PDB entry 6H8K | X-ray diffraction, 3.79 A resolution | chains C and I of the 73 polymer chains in the assembly

# Chain C
Protein: NUCM protein
Organism: Yarrowia lipolytica
Notes: EC 1.6.99.3
Reference sequence: Q9UUU1 (Q9UUU1_YARLL); residues 83-465 here = UniProt positions 83-465
Chain sequence (383 residues; numbered 83 to 465; the number before each row is that of its first residue):
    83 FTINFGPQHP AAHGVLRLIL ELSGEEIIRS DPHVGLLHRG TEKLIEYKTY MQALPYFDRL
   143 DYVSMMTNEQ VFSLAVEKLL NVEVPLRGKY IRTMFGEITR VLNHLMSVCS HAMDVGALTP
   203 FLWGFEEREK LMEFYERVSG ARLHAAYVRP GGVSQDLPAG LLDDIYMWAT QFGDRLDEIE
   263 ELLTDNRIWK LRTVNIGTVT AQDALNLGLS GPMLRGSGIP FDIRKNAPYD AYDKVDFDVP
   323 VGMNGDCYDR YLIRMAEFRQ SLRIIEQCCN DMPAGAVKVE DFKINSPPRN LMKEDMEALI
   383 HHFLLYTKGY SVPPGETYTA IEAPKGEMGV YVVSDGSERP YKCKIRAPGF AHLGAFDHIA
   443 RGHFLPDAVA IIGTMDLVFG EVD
Unresolved in the structure: 120-125, 223-228, 302-303

# Chain I
Protein: Subunit NUIM of NADH:Ubiquinone Oxidoreductase (Complex I)
Organism: Yarrowia lipolytica
Notes: EC 1.6.99.3
Reference sequence: Q9UUT8 (Q9UUT8_YARLL); residues 72-196 carry their UniProt numbers (90 of 140 residues fall inside the UniProt entry; the rest is not from it)
Chain sequence (140 residues; numbered 72 to 250; 39 numbers in that range are skipped by the numbering (no residue carries them; nothing is unmodelled there); the number before each row is that of its first residue; X marks 50 residues of unknown identity (built as UNK)):
    72 SKATKYFLLA EMFRGLYVVL E
   103 XXXXXXXXXX XXXXXXXX
   128 ERCIACKLCE AICPALAITI DAEERIDGSR RTTKYDIDMT KCIYCGYCQE SCPVDAIVET
   188 PNVEYATETX XXXXXXXXXX XXXXX
   233 XXX
   238 XXXXXXXXXX XXX
Unresolved in the structure: 154-156
Bound ions: 4Fe-4S cluster Fe site 1 near Cys133 (its only coordinating residue here); 4Fe-4S cluster Fe site 2: Cys140, Cys169, Cys172, Cys175
Residues lining bound ligands:
  - 4Fe-4S cluster (SF4), molecule 1: Arg129, Cys130, Ile131, Ala132, Cys133, Leu135, Cys136, Tyr162, Cys179, Val181, Ala183, Ile184
  - 4Fe-4S cluster (SF4), molecule 2: Cys140, Pro141, Leu143, Ala144, Ile164, Cys169, Ile170, Tyr171, Cys172, Gly173, Tyr174, Cys175, Glu186

# Chain C / chain I interface
Residue-residue contacts (27):
  Lys130(C) with Cys140(I); Pro141(I), hydrogen bond (side chain-backbone)
  Thr131(C) with Ile139(I)
  Met133(C) with Tyr174(I), hydrogen bond (backbone-side chain)
  Gln134(C) with Ala138(I); Ile139(I), hydrogen bond (side chain-backbone); Cys140(I), hydrogen bond (side chain-backbone)
  Pro137(C) with Tyr174(I), hydrophobic
  Tyr138(C) with Pro141(I), hydrophobic; Ile170(I), hydrophobic
  Arg141(C) with Ile170(I), hydrogen bond (side chain-backbone)
  Arg231(C) with Tyr174(I)
  Leu264(C) with Gly86(I)
  Asp267(C) with Glu82(I)
  Asn268(C) with Glu82(I)
  Arg269(C) with Leu79(I); Glu82(I), salt bridge
  Ile270(C) with Met83(I), hydrophobic
  His384(C) with Pro180(I)
  Phe385(C) with Leu135(I), hydrophobic
  Leu387(C) with Ile139(I)
  Tyr388(C) with Leu135(I), hydrophobic; Ala138(I); Ile139(I); Glu177(I), hydrogen bond (side chain-backbone); Ser178(I)
  Thr389(C) with Ala138(I)
Interface residues without a listed pair, chain C (26 interface residues in all): Glu218, Arg219, Ser221, Gly222, Ser236, Gln237, Glu263, Met374
Interface residues without a listed pair, chain I (19 interface residues in all): Arg85, Lys134, Ala142, Tyr171, Cys172

# Overview
Chain C and chain I form an interface of 26 and 19 residues respectively; the contacts include 6 hydrogen
bonds and 1 salt bridge. Polar pairs include Arg269(C)-Glu82(I), Lys130(C)-Pro141(I) and Met133(C)-Tyr174(I).
Ligands of chain I: 4Fe-4S cluster.
Chain C is NUCM protein and chain I is Subunit NUIM of NADH:Ubiquinone Oxidoreductase (Complex I), both from
Yarrowia lipolytica; the structure, Crystal structure of a variant (Q133C in PSST) of Yarrowia lipolytica
complex I, was determined by X-ray diffraction.
